1BOU - chains C and D of the 4 polymer chains in the assembly; structure by X-ray diffraction, 2.20 A resolution.

# Chain C
Molecule: 4,5-dioxygenase alpha chain
Organism: Sphingomonas paucimobilis
Notes: EC 1.13.11.8
UniProt: P22635 (PCYA_PSEPA); residues 1-139 here = UniProt positions 1-139
Amino-acid sequence (139 residues; numbered 1 to 139; the number before each row is that of its first residue):
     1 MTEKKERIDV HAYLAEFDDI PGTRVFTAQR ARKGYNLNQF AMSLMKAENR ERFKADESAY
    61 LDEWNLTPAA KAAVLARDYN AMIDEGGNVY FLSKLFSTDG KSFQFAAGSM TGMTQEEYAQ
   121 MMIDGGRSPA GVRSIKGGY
Not modelled in the structure: 1-7

# Chain D
Molecule: 4,5-dioxygenase beta chain
Organism: Sphingomonas paucimobilis
Notes: EC 1.13.11.8
UniProt: P22636 (PCYB_PSEPA); residue numbers follow UniProt; this construct covers 1-302
Amino-acid sequence (302 residues; row label = number of the first residue in the row):
     1 MARVTTGITS SHIPALGAAI QTGTSDNDYW GPVFKGYQPI RDWIKQPGNM PDVVILVYND
    61 HASAFDMNII PTFAIGCAET FKPADEGWGP RPVPDVKGHP DLAWHIAQSL ILDEFDMTIM
   121 NQMDVDHGCT VPLSMIFGEP EEWPCKVIPF PVNVVTYPPP SGKRCFALGD SIRAAVESFP
   181 EDLNVHVWGT GGMSHQLQGP RAGLINKEFD LNFIDKLISD PEELSKMPHI QYLRESGSEG
   241 VELVMWLIMR GALPEKVRDL YTFYHIPASN TALGAMILQP EETAGTPLEP RKVMSGHSLA
   301 QA
Not modelled in the structure: 1, 300-302
Ion coordination: Fe ion: His-12, His-61, Glu-242
From the paper describing this entry:
  - catalytic residues: His-195 (proposed by the authors, not directly observed)

# How chain C and chain D interact
Pairs across the interface - 105 pairs, chain C then chain D:
  Tyr-13(C) / Tyr-157(D)
  Tyr-13(C) / Pro-158(D)
  Tyr-13(C) / Pro-159(D)
  Tyr-13(C) / His-229(D)
  Glu-16(C) / Ile-230(D)
  Phe-17(C) / Ile-230(D)  hydrophobic
  Phe-17(C) / Leu-233(D)  hydrophobic
  Asp-19(C) / Arg-234(D)  salt bridge
  Ile-20(C) / Arg-201(D)
  Ile-20(C) / Ile-230(D)  hydrophobic
  Ile-20(C) / Leu-233(D)  hydrophobic
  Pro-21(C) / Arg-201(D)
  Gly-22(C) / Gln-196(D)  hydrogen bond (backbone-side chain)
  Gly-22(C) / Gln-198(D)
  Gly-22(C) / Gly-199(D)
  Gly-22(C) / Pro-200(D)
  Gly-22(C) / Arg-201(D)
  Thr-23(C) / Gln-196(D)  hydrogen bond
  Thr-23(C) / Gln-198(D)
  Thr-23(C) / Arg-201(D)  hydrogen bond
  Thr-23(C) / Ser-238(D)
  Arg-24(C) / Gln-198(D)
  Arg-24(C) / Gly-199(D)
  Val-25(C) / Tyr-157(D)  hydrophobic
  Phe-26(C) / Val-155(D)
  Phe-26(C) / Thr-156(D)
  Phe-26(C) / Tyr-157(D)  hydrogen bond (backbone-backbone)
  Tyr-35(C) / Met-67(D)  hydrophobic
  Tyr-35(C) / Asn-68(D)  hydrogen bond
  Gln-39(C) / Asp-66(D)  hydrogen bond
  Gln-39(C) / Met-67(D)  hydrogen bond (side chain-backbone)
  Gln-39(C) / Asn-68(D)
  Met-42(C) / Ala-62(D)
  Met-42(C) / Ser-63(D)
  Met-42(C) / Phe-65(D)
  Met-42(C) / Asp-66(D)
  Met-45(C) / Ser-63(D)
  Met-45(C) / Asp-85(D)
  Arg-50(C) / Asp-85(D)  salt bridge
  Arg-50(C) / Gly-87(D)  hydrogen bond (side chain-backbone)
  Arg-50(C) / Gly-89(D)
  Asn-80(C) / Gly-199(D)
  Ile-83(C) / Gln-198(D)
  Asn-88(C) / Val-155(D)
  Val-89(C) / Leu-197(D)  hydrophobic
  Tyr-90(C) / His-61(D)
  Tyr-90(C) / Leu-197(D)
  Tyr-90(C) / Glu-239(D)
  Tyr-90(C) / Glu-242(D)  hydrogen bond
  Phe-91(C) / Ala-62(D)  hydrophobic
  Phe-91(C) / Asp-66(D)
  Phe-91(C) / Met-67(D)  hydrophobic
  Lys-94(C) / His-61(D)  hydrogen bond (side chain-backbone)
  Lys-94(C) / Ala-62(D)  hydrogen bond (side chain-backbone)
  Lys-94(C) / Glu-86(D)
  Ser-97(C) / Glu-86(D)
  Ser-97(C) / Gly-87(D)
  Ser-97(C) / Trp-88(D)  hydrogen bond
  Thr-98(C) / Gly-87(D)
  Gly-100(C) / Trp-88(D)
  Lys-101(C) / Trp-88(D)
  Phe-103(C) / Pro-14(D)  hydrophobic
  Phe-103(C) / Leu-197(D)  hydrophobic
  Phe-103(C) / Asn-270(D)  hydrogen bond (backbone-side chain)
  Gln-104(C) / Ser-269(D)
  Gln-104(C) / Asn-270(D)
  Ala-107(C) / Leu-197(D)
  Ala-107(C) / Ala-202(D)
  Ala-107(C) / Asn-270(D)
  Met-110(C) / Leu-197(D)
  Met-110(C) / Gly-199(D)
  Met-110(C) / Pro-200(D)
  Thr-111(C) / Gly-199(D)
  Thr-111(C) / Ala-202(D)
  Tyr-118(C) / Ala-202(D)
  Tyr-118(C) / Gly-203(D)  hydrogen bond (side chain-backbone)
  Tyr-118(C) / Asn-270(D)  hydrogen bond
  Met-122(C) / Gly-203(D)
  Met-122(C) / Ile-205(D)  hydrophobic
  Met-122(C) / Pro-267(D)
  Met-122(C) / Ser-269(D)
  Met-122(C) / Asn-270(D)
  Ile-123(C) / Tyr-29(D)  hydrophobic
  Ile-123(C) / Pro-267(D)
  Ile-123(C) / His-297(D)
  Ile-123(C) / Ser-298(D)
  Asp-124(C) / Ser-298(D)
  Gly-125(C) / Ile-205(D)
  Gly-125(C) / Ser-298(D)  hydrogen bond (backbone-side chain)
  Gly-126(C) / Gly-203(D)
  Arg-127(C) / Pro-200(D)  hydrogen bond (side chain-backbone)
  Arg-127(C) / Arg-201(D)  hydrogen bond (side chain-backbone)
  Arg-127(C) / Ala-202(D)  hydrogen bond (side chain-backbone)
  Arg-127(C) / Gly-203(D)  hydrogen bond (backbone-backbone)
  Arg-127(C) / Leu-204(D)
  Arg-127(C) / Ile-205(D)  hydrogen bond (backbone-backbone)
  Ser-128(C) / Leu-204(D)
  Pro-129(C) / Leu-204(D)  hydrophobic
  Pro-129(C) / Ile-205(D)
  Pro-129(C) / Asn-206(D)
  Val-132(C) / Arg-201(D)  hydrogen bond (backbone-side chain)
  Val-132(C) / Leu-204(D)  hydrophobic
  Arg-133(C) / Arg-234(D)  hydrogen bond (backbone-side chain)
  Arg-133(C) / Glu-235(D)  salt bridge
  Ser-134(C) / Arg-234(D)
Interface residues without a listed pair, chain C (50 interface residues in all): Thr-27, Ala-28, Ala-31, Asn-38, Leu-44, Ser-93
Interface residues without a listed pair, chain D (46 interface residues in all): Ala-84, His-195, Ile-266

# In short
50 residues of chain C and 46 residues of chain D are in contact, with 23 hydrogen bonds and 3 salt bridges.
Polar contacts include Asp-19(C)/Arg-234(D), Arg-50(C)/Asp-85(D) and Arg-133(C)/Glu-235(D). His-12(D),
His-61(D) and Glu-242(D) coordinate a Fe ion ion. The paper reports the catalytic residue His-195(D).
Here chain C is 4,5-dioxygenase alpha chain and chain D is 4,5-dioxygenase beta chain, both from Sphingomonas
paucimobilis. Entry 1BOU (Three-dimensional structure of ligab) was determined by X-ray diffraction (same
publication as 1B4U).
